Entry 7D3U (electron microscopy, 3.00 A resolution); this record covers chains A and E of the 6 polymer chains in the assembly.

Chain A:
Protein: Monovalent Na+/H+ antiporter subunit A
Organism: Dietzia sp. DQ12-45-1b
Reference sequence: A0A221C8X2 (A0A221C8X2_9ACTN); numbering as in UniProt (aligned over 2-958)
Sequence (958 residues; each row starts with the number of its first residue):
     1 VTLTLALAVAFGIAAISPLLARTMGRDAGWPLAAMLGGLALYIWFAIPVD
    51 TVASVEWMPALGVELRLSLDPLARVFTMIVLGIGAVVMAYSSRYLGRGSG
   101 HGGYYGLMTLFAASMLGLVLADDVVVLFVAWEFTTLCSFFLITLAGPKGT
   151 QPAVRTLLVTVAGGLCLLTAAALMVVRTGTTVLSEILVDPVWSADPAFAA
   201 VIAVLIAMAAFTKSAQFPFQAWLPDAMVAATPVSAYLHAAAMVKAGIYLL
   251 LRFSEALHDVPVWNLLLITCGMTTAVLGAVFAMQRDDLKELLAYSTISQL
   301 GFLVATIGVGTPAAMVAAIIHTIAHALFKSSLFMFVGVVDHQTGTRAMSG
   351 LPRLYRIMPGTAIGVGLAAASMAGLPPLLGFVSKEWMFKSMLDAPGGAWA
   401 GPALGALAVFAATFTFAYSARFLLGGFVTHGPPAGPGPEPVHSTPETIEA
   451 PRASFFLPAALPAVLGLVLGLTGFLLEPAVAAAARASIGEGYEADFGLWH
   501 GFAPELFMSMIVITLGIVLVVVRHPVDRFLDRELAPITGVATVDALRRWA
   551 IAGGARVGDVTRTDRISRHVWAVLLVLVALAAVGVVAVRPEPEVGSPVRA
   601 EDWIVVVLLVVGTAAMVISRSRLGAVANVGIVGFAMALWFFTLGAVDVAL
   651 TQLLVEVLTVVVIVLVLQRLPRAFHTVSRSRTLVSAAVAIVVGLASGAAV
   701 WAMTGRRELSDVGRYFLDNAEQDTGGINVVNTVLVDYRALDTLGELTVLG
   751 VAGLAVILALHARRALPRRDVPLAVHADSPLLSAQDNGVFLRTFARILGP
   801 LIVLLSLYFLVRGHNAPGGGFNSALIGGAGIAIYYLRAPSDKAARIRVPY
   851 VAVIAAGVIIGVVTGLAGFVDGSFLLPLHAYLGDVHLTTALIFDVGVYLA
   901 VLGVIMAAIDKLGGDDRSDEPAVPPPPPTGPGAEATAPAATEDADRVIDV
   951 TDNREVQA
Disordered / not traced: 429-445, 922-958
Differences from the reference sequence: expression tag (1)
From the paper describing this entry:
  - mutagenesis - A240DEL: abolished growth in response to NaCl
  - mutagenesis - E132A, K213A, E656A, E745A: abolished growth
  - mutagenesis - K244A, K329A, K384A, E385A: decreased growth
  - contacts within the chain: K244-H325, H325-K329

Chain E:
Protein: Cation antiporter
Organism: Dietzia sp. DQ12-45-1b
Reference sequence: A0A221C8X1 (A0A221C8X1_9ACTN); residues 1-121 here = UniProt positions 1-121
Sequence (121 residues; numbered 1 to 121; the number before each row is that of its first residue):
     1 MTSTLTWPLRIAWFLLWFFWQQTTTSAKVVRDAFLPHASITPGFVRFPTR
    51 CRSELEVTMLSSLITLTPGTLTLGAHHPGEGEDWEIVVHGMYFPDPDDLT
   101 ASLHDLENHMLRAIRREGLTR
Disordered / not traced: 1-6, 117-121

Interface between chain A and chain E:
Contacting residue pairs - 21 pairs, chain A then chain E:
  P780(A) - R46(E)
  P780(A) - H76(E)
  P780(A) - V87(E)  hydrophobic
  L781(A) - L73(E)  hydrophobic
  L781(A) - G74(E)
  L781(A) - V87(E)  hydrophobic
  D786(A) - A75(E)
  D786(A) - H77(E)  salt bridge
  D786(A) - W84(E)
  N787(A) - G74(E)
  N787(A) - A75(E)  hydrogen bond (side chain-backbone)
  V789(A) - E54(E)
  V789(A) - W84(E)  hydrophobic
  F790(A) - T58(E)
  F790(A) - S61(E)
  F790(A) - G74(E)
  F790(A) - A75(E)  hydrophobic
  R792(A) - E54(E)  salt bridge
  T793(A) - E54(E)
  T793(A) - L55(E)
  T793(A) - T58(E)
Other interface residues (no listed pair), chain A (9 interface residues in all): S783
Other interface residues (no listed pair), chain E (14 interface residues in all): V57, T72

Overview:
9 residues of chain A face 14 of chain E across their interface, with 1 hydrogen bond and 2 salt bridges.
Polar contacts include D786(A)-H77(E), R792(A)-E54(E) and N787(A)-A75(E). The paper reports that E132A, K213A
and E656A of chain A, among others, abolish growth; contacts within the chain involving K244(A), H325(A) and
K329(A); 9 substitutions were tested in all.
Chain A is Monovalent Na+/H+ antiporter subunit A and chain E is Cation antiporter, both from Dietzia sp.
DQ12-45-1b; the structure, Structure of Mrp complex from Dietzia sp. DQ12-45-1b, was determined by electron
microscopy.
